Entry 7LL2 (electron microscopy, 3.73 A resolution); this record covers chains A and L of the 12 polymer chains in the assembly.

# Chain A
Name: Envelope glycoprotein gp120
Source organism: Human immunodeficiency virus 1
UniProtKB: Q2N0S6 (Q2N0S6_9HIV1); the construct lacks a stretch of the UniProt sequence and is renumbered around it, so the offset changes along the chain: 31-139 = UniProt 30-138; 148-185 = UniProt 139-176; 187-309 = UniProt 186-308; 312-321 = UniProt 309-318; 2 more segments
Chain sequence (473 residues; row label = number of the first residue in the row; note: 12 numbers in that range are skipped by the numbering (no residue carries them; nothing is unmodelled there); a row labelled like 185A-185I holds insertion residues (185A, then the next letters in order)):
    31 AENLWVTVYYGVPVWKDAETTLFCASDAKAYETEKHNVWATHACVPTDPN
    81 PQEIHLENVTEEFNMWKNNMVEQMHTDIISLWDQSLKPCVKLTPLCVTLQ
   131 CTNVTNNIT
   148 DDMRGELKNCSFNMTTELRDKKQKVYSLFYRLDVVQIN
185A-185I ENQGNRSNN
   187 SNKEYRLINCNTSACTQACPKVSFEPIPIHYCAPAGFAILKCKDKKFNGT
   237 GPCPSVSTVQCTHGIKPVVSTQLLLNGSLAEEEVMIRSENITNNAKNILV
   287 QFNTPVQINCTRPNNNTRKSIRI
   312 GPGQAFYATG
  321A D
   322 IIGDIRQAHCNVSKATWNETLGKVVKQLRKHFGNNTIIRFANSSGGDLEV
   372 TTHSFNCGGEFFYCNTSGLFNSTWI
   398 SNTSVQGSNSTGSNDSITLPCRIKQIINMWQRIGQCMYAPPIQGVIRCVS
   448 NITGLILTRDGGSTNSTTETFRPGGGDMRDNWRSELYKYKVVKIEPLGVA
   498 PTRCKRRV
Unresolved in the structure: 148-150, 185A-185I, 398-411
Sequence notes: conflict Cys-201 (Ile200 in Q2N0S6), Asn-332 (Thr330 in Q2N0S6), Cys-433 (Ala430 in Q2N0S6), Cys-501 (Ala498 in Q2N0S6)
Cystine bridges: Cys-54/Cys-74, Cys-119/Cys-205, Cys-126/Cys-196, Cys-131/Cys-157, Cys-201/Cys-433, Cys-218/Cys-247, Cys-228/Cys-239, Cys-296/Cys-331, Cys-378/Cys-445, Cys-385/Cys-418
Covalent attachments: N-acetylglucosamine (NAG) linked to Asn-88, Asn-133, Asn-156, Asn-160, Asn-197, Asn-234, Asn-262, Asn-295, Asn-301, Asn-355, Asn-363, Asn-386, Asn-392, Asn-448; glycan linked to Asn-276
Reported in the primary citation:
  - mutagenesis - N276D, R456S: abolished binding to VRC33.01
  - mutagenesis - N234S, D368R: decreased binding to VRC33.01
  - post-translational modification sites: Asn-276
  - mutagenesis - N276D, R456S: abolished binding to VRC40.01
  - mutagenesis - D368R: decreased binding to VRC40.01

# Chain L
Name: VRC33.01 Fab Light chain
Source organism: Homo sapiens
Notes: antibody fragment or engineered binder
Chain sequence (217 residues; row label = number of the first residue in the row; note: 1 number in that range is skipped by the numbering (no residue carries it; nothing is unmodelled there); a row labelled like 66A-66D holds insertion residues (66A, then the next letters in order)):
     1 DIQMTQSPSTLSASVGDRVDITCRASQSISRWLAWYQQKPGKAPKVLIYE
    51 ASLLANGVPSRFSGHF
66A-66D NGRE
    67 SATDFTLTISSLQPDDVATYYCQHYMAD
    96 PRFGQGTKLEIKRTVAAPSVFIFPPSDEQLKSGTASVVCLLNNFYPREAK
   146 VQWKVDNALQSGNSQESVTEQDSKDSTYSLSSTLTLSKADYEKHKVYACE
   196 VTHQGLSSPVTKSFNRGEC
Cystine bridges: Cys-23/Cys-88, Cys-134/Cys-194

# Interface between chain A and chain L
Residue-residue contacts (18; chain A residue first):
  Asn-280(A) / Trp-32(L)
  Ala-281(A) / Trp-32(L)  hydrophobic
  Ser-365(A) / Ser-52(L)
  Ser-365(A) / Leu-53(L)
  Gly-366(A) / Gly-66B(L)
  Gly-367(A) / Phe-66(L)
  Gly-367(A) / Asn-66A(L)
  Gly-367(A) / Gly-66B(L)
  Asp-368(A) / Asn-66A(L)  hydrogen bond (backbone-backbone)
  Asp-368(A) / Arg-66C(L)  salt bridge
  Glu-370(A) / Arg-66C(L)  salt bridge
  Thr-455(A) / Arg-31(L)
  Asp-457(A) / Glu-50(L)
  Asp-457(A) / Leu-53(L)
  Gly-458(A) / Glu-50(L)  hydrogen bond (backbone-side chain)
  Gly-459(A) / Tyr-49(L)
  Thr-461(A) / Tyr-49(L)
  Arg-469(A) / Leu-53(L)
Interface residues without a listed pair, chain A (15 interface residues in all): Val-371, Gln-428
From the paper, about this interface:
  - specific contacts: Asp-368(A)/Arg-66C(L) (salt bridge)
  - epitope / paratope residues, chain A: Asp-368(A)

# Summary
Chain A and chain L form an interface of 15 and 10 residues respectively; the contacts include 2 hydrogen
bonds and 2 salt bridges. Polar contacts include Asp-368(A)/Arg-66C(L), Glu-370(A)/Arg-66C(L) and
Gly-458(A)/Glu-50(L). The authors report a salt bridge between Asp-368(A) and Arg-66C(L). The paper reports
that N276D and R456S of chain A abolish binding to VRC33.01; the epitope/paratope residue Asp-368(A); 4
substitutions were tested in all.
Here chain A is Envelope glycoprotein gp120 (Human immunodeficiency virus 1) and chain L is VRC33.01 Fab Light
chain (Homo sapiens). Entry 7LL2 (Cryo-EM structure of BG505 DS-SOSIP in complex with Glycan276-Dependent
Broadly Neutralizing Antibody VRC33.01 Fab) was determined by electron microscopy together with 7LG6 and 7LL1
from the same study.
